4JRV - chain A; structure by X-ray diffraction, 2.80 A resolution.

# Chain A
Molecule: Epidermal growth factor receptor
Organism: Homo sapiens
Notes: EC 2.7.10.1; fragment: EGFR kinase domain
UniProt: P00533 (EGFR_HUMAN); residues 672-997 here correspond to UniProt positions 696-1021 (UniProt number = residue number + 24)
Amino-acid sequence (328 residues; row label = number of the first residue in the row):
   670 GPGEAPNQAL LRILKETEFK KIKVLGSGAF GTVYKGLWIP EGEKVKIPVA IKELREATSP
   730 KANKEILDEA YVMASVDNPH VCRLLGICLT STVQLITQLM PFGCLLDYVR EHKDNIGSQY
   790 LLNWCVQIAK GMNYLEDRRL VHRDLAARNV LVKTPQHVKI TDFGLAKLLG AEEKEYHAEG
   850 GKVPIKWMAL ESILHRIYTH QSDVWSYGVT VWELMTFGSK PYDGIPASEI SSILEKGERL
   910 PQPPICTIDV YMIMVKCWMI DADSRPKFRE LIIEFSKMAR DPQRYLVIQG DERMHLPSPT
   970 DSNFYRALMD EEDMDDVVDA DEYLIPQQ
Unresolved in the structure: 670-671, 724-726, 961-981, 996-997
Sequence notes: expression tag (670-671)
Small-molecule neighbours: KJV (4-(dimethylamino)-N-[3-(4-{[(1S)-2-hydroxy-1-phenylethyl]amino}-6-phenylfuro[2,3-d]pyrimidin-5-yl)phenyl]butanamide): L694, G695, F699, V702, A719, K721, E738, M742, L764, T766, Q767, L768, M769, P770, G772, D813, R817, N818, L820, T830, D831
UniProt features mapped onto this chain:
  - active site: D813 (Proton acceptor)
  - binding site (ATP): L694 to V702, K721, T766, Q767, D831
  - site: Y992 (Important for interaction with PIK3C2B)
  - modified residue: K721 (N6-(2-hydroxyisobutyryl)lysine), Y845 (Phosphotyrosine), S967 (Phosphoserine), S971 (Phosphoserine), Y974 (Phosphotyrosine), Y992 (Phosphotyrosine)
  - cross-link (Glycyl lysine isopeptide (Lys-Gly)): K692 (interchain with G-Cter in ubiquitin), K713 (interchain with G-Cter in ubiquitin), K730 (interchain with G-Cter in ubiquitin), K733 (interchain with G-Cter in ubiquitin), K843 (interchain with G-Cter in ubiquitin), K905 (interchain with G-Cter in ubiquitin), K936 (interchain with G-Cter in ubiquitin), K946 (interchain with G-Cter in ubiquitin)

# In short
Ligands of chain A: compound KJV. Curated annotation (UniProt) lists active-site residue D813 and 13
ATP-binding residues.
Chain A is Epidermal growth factor receptor (Homo sapiens); the structure, Crystal structure of EGFR kinase
domain in complex with compound 4c, was determined by X-ray diffraction (same publication as 4JQ7, 4JQ8 and
4JR3).
